Entry 8OUW (electron microscopy, 3.75 A resolution); this record covers chains 4 and 7 of the 19 polymer chains in the assembly.

[Chain 4]
Protein: DNA replication licensing factor mcm-4
From: Caenorhabditis elegans
Notes: EC 3.6.4.12
UniProt: Q95XQ8 (MCM4_CAEEL); numbering as in UniProt (aligned over 1-823)
Amino-acid sequence (823 residues; row label = number of the first residue in the row):
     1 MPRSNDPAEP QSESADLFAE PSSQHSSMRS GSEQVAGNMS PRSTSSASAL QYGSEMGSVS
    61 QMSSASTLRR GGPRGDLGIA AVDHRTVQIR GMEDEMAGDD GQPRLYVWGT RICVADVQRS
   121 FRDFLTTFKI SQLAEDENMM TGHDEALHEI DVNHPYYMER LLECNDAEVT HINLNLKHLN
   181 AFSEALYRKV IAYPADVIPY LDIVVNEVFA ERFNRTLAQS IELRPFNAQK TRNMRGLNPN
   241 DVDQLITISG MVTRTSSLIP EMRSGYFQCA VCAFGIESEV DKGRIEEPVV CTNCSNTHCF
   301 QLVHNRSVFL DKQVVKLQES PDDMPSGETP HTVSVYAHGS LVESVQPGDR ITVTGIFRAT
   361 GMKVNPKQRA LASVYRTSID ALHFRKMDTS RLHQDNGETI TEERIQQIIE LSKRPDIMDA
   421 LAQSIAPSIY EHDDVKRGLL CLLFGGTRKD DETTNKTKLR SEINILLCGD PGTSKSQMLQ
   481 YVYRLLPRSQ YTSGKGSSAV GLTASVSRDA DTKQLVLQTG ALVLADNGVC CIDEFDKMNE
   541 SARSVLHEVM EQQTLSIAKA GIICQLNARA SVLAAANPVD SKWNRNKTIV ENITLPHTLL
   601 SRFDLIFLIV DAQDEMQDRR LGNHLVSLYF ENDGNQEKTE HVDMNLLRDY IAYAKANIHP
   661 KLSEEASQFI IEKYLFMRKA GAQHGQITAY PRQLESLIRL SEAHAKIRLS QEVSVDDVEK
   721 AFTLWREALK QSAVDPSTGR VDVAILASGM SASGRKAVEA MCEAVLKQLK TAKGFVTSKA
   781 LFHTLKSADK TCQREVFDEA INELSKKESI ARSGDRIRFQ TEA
Unresolved in the structure: 1-101, 229-230, 631-639, 732-823
Metal / ion sites: Zn2+: C269, C272, C291, C294; Mg2+: S476 (together with AMP-PNP)
Ligand contacts:
  - AMP-PNP (ANP; phosphoaminophosphonic acid-adenylate ester), molecule 1: S428, I429, Y430, H432, D470, P471, G472, T473, S474, K475, S476, Q477, E534, N577, L621, L625
  - AMP-PNP (ANP), molecule 2: E551, T598, R602, P691, R692, E695

[Chain 7]
Protein: DNA replication licensing factor MCM7
From: Caenorhabditis elegans
Notes: EC 3.6.4.12
UniProt: O16297 (O16297_CAEEL); residue numbers follow UniProt; this construct covers 1-730
Amino-acid sequence (730 residues; row label = number of the first residue in the row):
     1 MKTTTYNTDW AAEKTKIRSF FDEYYVDNED GSGKAFPYRD QVFEIARRDK QAIVVNVDHI
    61 KESDIPDALE LSEAITSNTK RYEVLFKDTI SDMIQDYLGD KQAPVIDALD AYMFQRLHMD
   121 RNEGAANEEV SLQDKRKKYP PQLLQRFEVY FTTDDAAHET CVRNIKATEI GHLVSMKGVV
   181 IRATEVKPCV EVMTYTCDTC AAEVYQPVKG MQFTPPVNCP NKECVEAKAN GRLHMQLRGS
   241 KFVKFQELKI QELSEQVPVG SIPRTMTVHV YGEMTRKCNT GNVVHVSGVF LPIMQSGFRP
   301 TGGLVADTYL EAHYINNLDD NPTFNGVQSA ELEVLRRKGD NYETLAASIA PEIFGHVDVK
   361 KCLLMALVGG NDNSSNGMKI RGCINVLMMG DPGVAKSQLL GYVNRLAPRS QYTTGRGSSG
   421 VGLTAAVMKD PVTGEMSLEG GALVLADGGI CCIDEFDKMM DHDRTAIHEV MEQQTISIAK
   481 AGIMTTLNAR TAIIAAANPA YGRYNPNRSI EQNVDLPAAL LSRFDLILLM QDKADRENDK
   541 ILAEHITYVH QHGCHPNREK KDLISLETLR EYISLCKTYT PTVDPALRER IVEAYVEMRR
   601 DARYSSDPTF VSPRMILGIV RMATARAKLR LSTIVDESDV EEALRLMQFA KDSLRPEQNK
   661 IEKRMAPVDA AFAVLRELYH ADNAPIAISN AIQRCARKGI SEVALKKCLD QYTANGLLVM
   721 DRQNIVFAMN
Unresolved in the structure: 1-4, 123-131, 295-303, 322-325, 659-730
Metal / ion sites: Zn2+: C197, C200, C219, C224; Mg2+: S397 (together with AMP-PNP)
Ligand contacts:
  - AMP-PNP (ANP; phosphoaminophosphonic acid-adenylate ester), molecule 1: E352, I353, F354, D391, P392, G393, V394, A395, K396, S397, Q398, E455, N498, L542, I546
  - AMP-PNP (ANP), molecule 2: M378, E472, R523, P613, R614, L617

[How chain 4 and chain 7 interact]
Contacting residue pairs (104):
  W108(4) - Y112(7)  hydrophobic
  W108(4) - Q236(7)
  W108(4) - R238(7)  hydrogen bond (backbone-side chain)
  R111(4) - Q115(7)
  Y193(4) - R238(7)
  D196(4) - R238(7)  salt bridge
  R235(4) - R276(7)  hydrogen bond (backbone-side chain)
  L237(4) - R276(7)  hydrogen bond (backbone-side chain)
  N238(4) - K244(7)
  N238(4) - R276(7)  hydrogen bond
  P239(4) - K244(7)
  N240(4) - D107(7)  hydrogen bond
  Q318(4) - M484(7)  hydrogen bond (side chain-backbone)
  Q318(4) - T485(7)
  P321(4) - T486(7)
  P321(4) - N488(7)  hydrogen bond (backbone-side chain)
  M324(4) - R490(7)
  P325(4) - R490(7)
  S326(4) - R409(7)
  S326(4) - D447(7)
  G327(4) - D447(7)  hydrogen bond (backbone-side chain)
  E328(4) - N279(7)
  P330(4) - L487(7)
  V364(4) - Q212(7)
  R369(4) - T214(7)
  R369(4) - P215(7)  hydrogen bond (side chain-backbone)
  R369(4) - V217(7)
  A370(4) - F213(7)
  A370(4) - T214(7)
  L371(4) - Q212(7)
  L371(4) - F213(7)  hydrogen bond (backbone-backbone)
  A372(4) - M211(7)
  S373(4) - C189(7)  hydrogen bond (backbone-side chain)
  S373(4) - V190(7)  hydrogen bond (backbone-backbone)
  S373(4) - G210(7)  hydrogen bond (side chain-backbone)
  S373(4) - M211(7)  hydrogen bond (backbone-backbone)
  V374(4) - K187(7)
  V374(4) - P188(7)
  Y375(4) - P188(7)  hydrogen bond (backbone-backbone)
  Y375(4) - V190(7)  hydrophobic
  Y375(4) - M235(7)
  Y375(4) - F242(7)  hydrophobic
  T377(4) - P188(7)
  P427(4) - N376(7)
  S428(4) - S375(7)
  S428(4) - N376(7)
  S428(4) - M378(7)
  G472(4) - P613(7)
  G472(4) - R614(7)
  Q477(4) - M378(7)
  Q477(4) - K379(7)
  Q480(4) - Q473(7)  hydrogen bond
  Y481(4) - N376(7)
  Y481(4) - M378(7)
  R484(4) - G377(7)  hydrogen bond (side chain-backbone)
  Q490(4) - M484(7)
  Y491(4) - Q473(7)  hydrogen bond
  S493(4) - E469(7)  hydrogen bond
  S493(4) - S477(7)
  K495(4) - H462(7)
  G496(4) - S477(7)
  G496(4) - I478(7)
  G496(4) - A479(7)  hydrogen bond (backbone-backbone)
  G496(4) - K480(7)
  S497(4) - A479(7)
  S498(4) - A479(7)  hydrogen bond (backbone-backbone)
  S498(4) - K480(7)
  G501(4) - A479(7)
  S505(4) - A481(7)  hydrogen bond (side chain-backbone)
  Q518(4) - G482(7)
  G520(4) - M484(7)
  A521(4) - M484(7)  hydrophobic
  L524(4) - M484(7)  hydrophobic
  D533(4) - Q473(7)
  E534(4) - R523(7)  salt bridge
  S581(4) - P517(7)
  S581(4) - A519(7)
  D611(4) - R599(7)  salt bridge
  Q613(4) - R603(7)
  D614(4) - R603(7)
  E615(4) - R600(7)  salt bridge
  E615(4) - R603(7)
  D618(4) - Y595(7)
  D618(4) - R599(7)  salt bridge
  D618(4) - R603(7)  salt bridge
  G622(4) - V592(7)
  G622(4) - I616(7)
  N623(4) - R588(7)  hydrogen bond
  N623(4) - V592(7)
  L625(4) - I616(7)  hydrophobic
  V626(4) - I591(7)  hydrophobic
  V626(4) - V592(7)  hydrophobic
  V626(4) - I616(7)  hydrophobic
  L628(4) - N373(7)  hydrogen bond (backbone-side chain)
  L628(4) - S375(7)
  L628(4) - M378(7)  hydrophobic
  Y629(4) - N373(7)
  Y629(4) - I380(7)
  Y629(4) - L617(7)
  Y629(4) - V620(7)  hydrophobic
  F630(4) - V583(7)  hydrophobic
  F630(4) - D584(7)
  F630(4) - P585(7)  hydrophobic
  F630(4) - R588(7)
Other interface residues (no listed pair), chain 4 (77 interface residues in all): V107, G109, T110, G236, K282, T329, H331, A359, P471, S476, T492, K537, K582, R619, L621, S627
Other interface residues (no listed pair), chain 7 (80 interface residues in all): E185, M193, T196, E203, V208, H234, L237, G239, V243, F245, V444, G448, H468, A518, S522, V596, F610

[Summary]
77 residues of chain 4 and 80 residues of chain 7 are in contact; the contacts include 24 hydrogen bonds and 6
salt bridges. Polar pairs include D196(4)-R238(7), E534(4)-R523(7) and D611(4)-R599(7). One AMP-PNP molecule
is bound between chain 4 and chain 7.
Chain 4 is DNA replication licensing factor mcm-4 and chain 7 is DNA replication licensing factor MCM7, both
from Caenorhabditis elegans; the structure, Cryo-EM structure of CMG helicase bound to TIM-1/TIPN-1 and
homodimeric DNSN-1 on fork DNA (Caenorhabditis elegans), was determined by electron microscopy.
